1BVO - chains E and A of the 3 polymer chains in the assembly; structure by X-ray diffraction, 2.70 A resolution.

Chain E:
Molecule: 15-nt DNA strand
Sequence (15 nucleotides; numbered 21 to 35; the number before each row is that of its first residue):
    21 CTGGGTTAAA CCCAG

Chain A:
Name: Transcription factor GAMBIF1
Source organism: Anopheles gambiae
Notes: fragment: specificity domain
Reference sequence: Q17034 (Q17034_ANOGA); residues 48-222 here = UniProt positions 48-222
Chain sequence (175 residues; each row starts with the number of its first residue):
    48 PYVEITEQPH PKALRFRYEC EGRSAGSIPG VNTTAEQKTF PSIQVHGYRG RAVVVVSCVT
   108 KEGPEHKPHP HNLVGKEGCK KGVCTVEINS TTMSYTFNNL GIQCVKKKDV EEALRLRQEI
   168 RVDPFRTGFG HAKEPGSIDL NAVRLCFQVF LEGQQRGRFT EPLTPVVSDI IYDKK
Disulfide bonds: Cys-126/Cys-131
Reported in the primary citation:
  - binding site for the 15-nt DNA strand: Arg-62, Arg-64, Tyr-65, Cys-67, Glu-68, Arg-70, Lys-153 to Lys-155, Lys-221, Lys-222
  - contacts within the chain: Arg-64/Glu-68
  - specificity-determining residues: Arg-70
  - binding site for the 15-nt DNA strand (chain E): Glu-68

Interface between chain E and chain A:
Residue-residue contacts - 13 pairs, chain E then chain A:
  DT22(E) with Arg-70(A), base contact; Ser-71(A), phosphate contact
  DG23(E) with Arg-64(A), base contact; Arg-70(A), hydrogen bond to the base
  DG24(E) with Arg-62(A), base contact; Arg-64(A), hydrogen bond to the base; Arg-70(A), hydrogen bond to the base; Lys-221(A), salt bridge to the phosphate
  DG25(E) with Arg-62(A), hydrogen bond to the base; Lys-222(A), hydrogen bond to the base
  DT26(E) with Lys-222(A), hydrogen bond to the base
  DA30(E) with Lys-155(A), phosphate contact
  DC31(E) with Lys-155(A), salt bridge to the phosphate
Interface residues without a listed pair, chain A (8 interface residues in all): Glu-68

In short:
7 residues of chain E face 8 of chain A across their interface; the contacts include 6 hydrogen bonds and 2
salt bridges. Polar contacts include DG23(E)/Arg-70(A), DG24(E)/Arg-64(A) and DG24(E)/Arg-70(A). From the
paper: a binding site for the 15-nt DNA strand at Arg-62(A), Arg-64(A) and Tyr-65(A) among others; a binding
site for the 15-nt DNA strand (chain E) at Glu-68(A).
Here chain E is a 15-nt DNA strand and chain A is Transcription factor GAMBIF1 (Anopheles gambiae). Entry 1BVO
(Dorsal homologue GAMBIF1 bound to DNA) was determined by X-ray diffraction.
